7BOD - chains A and H of the 13 polymer chains in the assembly; structure by electron microscopy, 2.88 A resolution.

== Chain A ==
Molecule: 16S rRNA (body domain of 30S subunit)
From: Escherichia coli (strain K12)
Sequence (1542 nucleotides; each row starts with the number of its first residue):
     1 AAAUUGAAGAGUUUGAUCAUGGCUCAGAUUGAACGCUGGCGGCAGGCCUA
    51 ACACAUGCAAGUCGAACGGUAACAGGAAGAAGCUUGCUUCUUUGCUGACG
   101 AGUGGCGGACGGGUGAGUAAUGUCUGGGAAACUGCCUGAUGGAGGGGGAU
   151 AACUACUGGAAACGGUAGCUAAUACCGCAUAACGUCGCAAGACCAAAGAG
   201 GGGGACCUUCGGGCCUCUUGCCAUCGGAUGUGCCCAGAUGGGAUUAGCUA
   251 GUAGGUGGGGUAACGGCUCACCUAGGCGACGAUCCCUAGCUGGUCUGAGA
   301 GGAUGACCAGCCACACUGGAACUGAGACACGGUCCAGACUCCUACGGGAG
   351 GCAGCAGUGGGGAAUAUUGCACAAUGGGCGCAAGCCUGAUGCAGCCAUGC
   401 CGCGUGUAUGAAGAAGGCCUUCGGGUUGUAAAGUACUUUCAGCGGGGAGG
   451 AAGGGAGUAAAGUUAAUACCUUUGCUCAUUGACGUUACCCGCAGAAGAAG
   501 CACCGGCUAACUCCGUGCCAGCAGCCXCGGUAAUACGGAGGGUGCAAGCG
   551 UUAAUCGGAAUUACUGGGCGUAAAGCGCACGCAGGCGGUUUGUUAAGUCA
   601 GAUGUGAAAUCCCCGGGCUCAACCUGGGAACUGCAUCUGAUACUGGCAAG
   651 CUUGAGUCUCGUAGAGGGGGGUAGAAUUCCAGGUGUAGCGGUGAAAUGCG
   701 UAGAGAUCUGGAGGAAUACCGGUGGCGAAGGCGGCCCCCUGGACGAAGAC
   751 UGACGCUCAGGUGCGAAAGCGUGGGGAGCAAACAGGAUUAGAUACCCUGG
   801 UAGUCCACGCCGUAAACGAUGUCGACUUGGAGGUUGUGCCCUUGAGGCGU
   851 GGCUUCCGGAGCUAACGCGUUAAGUCGACCGCCUGGGGAGUACGGCCGCA
   901 AGGUUAAAACUCAAAUGAAUUGACGGGGGCCCGCACAAGCGGUGGAGCAU
   951 GUGGUUUAAUUCGAUGXAACGCGAAGAACCUUACCUGGUCUUGACAUCCA
  1001 CGGAAGUUUUCAGAGAUGAGAAUGUGCCUUCGGGAACCGUGAGACAGGUG
  1051 CUGCAUGGCUGUCGUCAGCUCGUGUUGUGAAAUGUUGGGUUAAGUCCCGC
  1101 AACGAGCGCAACCCUUAUCCUUUGUUGCCAGCGGUCCGGCCGGGAACUCA
  1151 AAGGAGACUGCCAGUGAUAAACUGGAGGAAGGUGGGGAUGACGUCAAGUC
  1201 AUCAUGGCCCUUACGACCAGGGCUACACACGUGCUACAAUGGCGCAUACA
  1251 AAGAGAAGCGACCUCGCGAGAGCAAGCGGACCUCAUAAAGUGCGUCGUAG
  1301 UCCGGAUUGGAGUCUGCAACUCGACUCCAUGAAGUCGGAAUCGCUAGUAA
  1351 UCGUGGAUCAGAAUGCCACGGUGAAUACGUUCCCGGGCCUUGUACACACC
  1401 GCCCGUXACACCAUGGGAGUGGGUUGCAAAAGAAGUAGGUAGCUUAACCU
  1451 UCGGGAGGGCGCUUACCACUUUGUGAUUCAUGACUGGGGUGAAGUCGUAA
  1501 CAAGGUAACCGUAGGGGAACCUGCGGUUGGAUCACCUCCUUA
Disordered / not traced: 931-1386, 1535-1542
Modified residues: PSU (pseudouridine-5'-monophosphate) at position 516, G7M (N7-methyl-guanosine-5'-monophosphate) at position 527, 2MG (2N-methylguanosine-5'-monophosphate) at position 966, 5MC (5-methylcytidine-5'-monophosphate) at position 967, 2MG (2N-methylguanosine-5'-monophosphate) at position 1207, 4OC (4n,o2'-methylcytidine-5'-monophosphate) at position 1402, 5MC (5-methylcytidine-5'-monophosphate) at position 1407, UR3 (3-methyluridine-5'-monophoshate) at position 1498, 2MG (2N-methylguanosine-5'-monophosphate) at position 1516, MA6 (6N-dimethyladenosine-5'-monophoshate) at position 1518, MA6 (6N-dimethyladenosine-5'-monophoshate) at position 1519
Covalently attached groups: covalent link G791/UR3_1498
Ion coordination: Mg2+ site 1 near G21 (its only coordinating residue here); Mg2+ site 2 near A53 (its only coordinating residue here); Mg2+ site 3: A59, U387; Mg2+ site 4 near G100 (its only coordinating residue here); Mg2+ site 5: A109, G331; Mg2+ site 6: A116, G117, G289; Mg2+ site 7: G145, A197; Mg2+ site 8 near A171 (its only coordinating residue here); Mg2+ site 9: A174, C175; Mg2+ site 10: U180, A195; Mg2+ site 11: G299, G558; Mg2+ site 12 near A306 (its only coordinating residue here); 29 more Mg2+ sites not listed
What the authors report for this chain:
  - contacts within the chain: U921/A1396, A923/U1393, A1507/G1530 (pi stacking)
  - conformationally variable residues: U1393 to A1396

== Chain H ==
Molecule: 30S ribosomal protein S8
From: Escherichia coli (strain K12)
UniProtKB: P0A7W7 (RS8_ECOLI); residue numbers follow UniProt; this construct covers 1-130
Sequence (130 residues; row label = number of the first residue in the row):
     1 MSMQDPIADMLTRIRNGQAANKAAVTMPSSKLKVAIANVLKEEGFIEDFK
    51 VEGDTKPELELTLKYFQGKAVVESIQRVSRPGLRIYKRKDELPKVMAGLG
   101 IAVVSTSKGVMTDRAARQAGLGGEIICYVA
Disordered / not traced: 1

== Interface between chain A and chain H ==
Pairs across the interface (68):
  C586(A) / Gln-4(H)  hydrogen bond to the sugar
  C586(A) / Pro-81(H)  phosphate contact
  G587(A) / Met-3(H)  sugar contact
  G587(A) / Gln-4(H)  sugar contact
  G587(A) / Pro-81(H)  phosphate contact
  G587(A) / Arg-84(H)  salt bridge to the phosphate
  G588(A) / Met-3(H)  sugar contact
  U589(A) / Pro-6(H)  phosphate contact
  U589(A) / Ser-30(H)  hydrogen bond to the phosphate
  U590(A) / Ser-30(H)  phosphate contact
  U590(A) / Lys-31(H)  hydrogen bond to the phosphate
  U591(A) / Lys-31(H)  phosphate contact
  G597(A) / Tyr-86(H)  base contact
  U598(A) / Tyr-86(H)  phosphate contact
  C599(A) / Lys-87(H)  sugar contact
  C599(A) / Arg-88(H)  phosphate contact
  C599(A) / Leu-121(H)  sugar contact
  C599(A) / Gly-122(H)  hydrogen bond to the phosphate
  A600(A) / Arg-88(H)  salt bridge to the phosphate
  A600(A) / Lys-89(H)  hydrogen bond to the phosphate
  A600(A) / Gly-120(H)  sugar contact
  A600(A) / Leu-121(H)  sugar contact
  G601(A) / Arg-88(H)  salt bridge to the phosphate
  G601(A) / Lys-89(H)  salt bridge to the phosphate
  A640(A) / Ser-107(H)  hydrogen bond to the sugar
  A640(A) / Lys-108(H)  sugar contact
  U641(A) / Ser-107(H)  sugar contact
  A642(A) / Lys-31(H)  phosphate contact
  A642(A) / Ser-105(H)  base contact
  A642(A) / Thr-106(H)  base contact
  A642(A) / Ser-107(H)  base contact
  A642(A) / Gly-109(H)  sugar contact
  A642(A) / Val-110(H)  sugar contact
  C643(A) / Lys-31(H)  salt bridge to the phosphate
  C643(A) / Leu-32(H)  sugar contact
  C643(A) / Glu-124(H)  hydrogen bond to the sugar
  U644(A) / Arg-84(H)  sugar contact
  U653(A) / Lys-56(H)  salt bridge to the phosphate
  G755(A) / Gln-4(H)  base contact
  C756(A) / Ser-2(H)  sugar contact
  C756(A) / Gln-4(H)  hydrogen bond to the base
  C823(A) / Ser-2(H)  hydrogen bond to the sugar
  G824(A) / Ser-2(H)  hydrogen bond to the sugar
  G824(A) / Met-3(H)  sugar contact
  A825(A) / Met-3(H)  sugar contact
  A825(A) / Asp-9(H)  hydrogen bond to the sugar
  A825(A) / Arg-13(H)  hydrogen bond to the sugar
  C826(A) / Arg-13(H)  sugar contact
  C826(A) / Asn-16(H)  hydrogen bond to the base
  U827(A) / Asn-16(H)  sugar contact
  U827(A) / Ala-20(H)  phosphate contact
  U828(A) / Lys-22(H)  salt bridge to the phosphate
  G874(A) / Asn-16(H)  base contact
  U875(A) / Arg-15(H)  hydrogen bond to the sugar
  U875(A) / Asn-16(H)  hydrogen bond to the sugar
  C876(A) / Ala-8(H)  sugar contact
  C876(A) / Thr-12(H)  sugar contact
  C876(A) / Arg-15(H)  salt bridge to the phosphate
  G877(A) / Ser-2(H)  hydrogen bond to the base
  G877(A) / Asp-5(H)  sugar contact
  G877(A) / Ala-8(H)  sugar contact
  G877(A) / Arg-80(H)  phosphate contact
  G877(A) / Pro-81(H)  phosphate contact
  A878(A) / Gln-4(H)  hydrogen bond to the sugar
  A878(A) / Arg-80(H)  salt bridge to the phosphate
  A878(A) / Pro-81(H)  phosphate contact
  A878(A) / Gly-82(H)  hydrogen bond to the phosphate
  C879(A) / Gly-82(H)  phosphate contact
Interface residues without a listed pair, chain A (32 interface residues in all): U652
Interface residues without a listed pair, chain H (41 interface residues in all): Ser-29, Lys-33, Thr-55, Pro-57, Leu-83, Gly-123

== Summary ==
32 residues of chain A and 41 residues of chain H are in contact; the contacts include 18 hydrogen bonds and 9
salt bridges. Polar pairs include C756(A)/Gln-4(H), C826(A)/Asn-16(H) and G877(A)/Ser-2(H). A59(A) and U387(A)
coordinate Mg2+ site 3. The paper reports conformational variability at U1393(A); contacts within the chain
involving U921(A), A1396(A) and A923(A) among others.
Here chain A is 16S rRNA (body domain of 30S subunit) and chain H is 30S ribosomal protein S8, both from
Escherichia coli (strain K12). Entry 7BOD (Bacterial 30S ribosomal subunit assembly complex state M (body
domain)) was determined by electron microscopy, deposited together with 7AF3, 7AF5, 7AF8, 7AFA, 7AFD, 7AFH and
17 further entries.
